Entry 8HSG (electron microscopy, 3.20 A resolution); this record covers chains J and N of the 8 polymer chains in the assembly.

[Chain J]
Molecule: DNA-directed RNA polymerase subunit beta'
From: Thermus thermophilus HB8
Notes: EC 2.7.7.6; engineered mutation(s): C-terminal FLAG-tagged
Reference sequence: Q8RQE8 (RPOC_THET8); residues 1-1524 here = UniProt positions 1-1524
Sequence (1532 residues; numbered 1 to 1532; the number before each row is that of its first residue):
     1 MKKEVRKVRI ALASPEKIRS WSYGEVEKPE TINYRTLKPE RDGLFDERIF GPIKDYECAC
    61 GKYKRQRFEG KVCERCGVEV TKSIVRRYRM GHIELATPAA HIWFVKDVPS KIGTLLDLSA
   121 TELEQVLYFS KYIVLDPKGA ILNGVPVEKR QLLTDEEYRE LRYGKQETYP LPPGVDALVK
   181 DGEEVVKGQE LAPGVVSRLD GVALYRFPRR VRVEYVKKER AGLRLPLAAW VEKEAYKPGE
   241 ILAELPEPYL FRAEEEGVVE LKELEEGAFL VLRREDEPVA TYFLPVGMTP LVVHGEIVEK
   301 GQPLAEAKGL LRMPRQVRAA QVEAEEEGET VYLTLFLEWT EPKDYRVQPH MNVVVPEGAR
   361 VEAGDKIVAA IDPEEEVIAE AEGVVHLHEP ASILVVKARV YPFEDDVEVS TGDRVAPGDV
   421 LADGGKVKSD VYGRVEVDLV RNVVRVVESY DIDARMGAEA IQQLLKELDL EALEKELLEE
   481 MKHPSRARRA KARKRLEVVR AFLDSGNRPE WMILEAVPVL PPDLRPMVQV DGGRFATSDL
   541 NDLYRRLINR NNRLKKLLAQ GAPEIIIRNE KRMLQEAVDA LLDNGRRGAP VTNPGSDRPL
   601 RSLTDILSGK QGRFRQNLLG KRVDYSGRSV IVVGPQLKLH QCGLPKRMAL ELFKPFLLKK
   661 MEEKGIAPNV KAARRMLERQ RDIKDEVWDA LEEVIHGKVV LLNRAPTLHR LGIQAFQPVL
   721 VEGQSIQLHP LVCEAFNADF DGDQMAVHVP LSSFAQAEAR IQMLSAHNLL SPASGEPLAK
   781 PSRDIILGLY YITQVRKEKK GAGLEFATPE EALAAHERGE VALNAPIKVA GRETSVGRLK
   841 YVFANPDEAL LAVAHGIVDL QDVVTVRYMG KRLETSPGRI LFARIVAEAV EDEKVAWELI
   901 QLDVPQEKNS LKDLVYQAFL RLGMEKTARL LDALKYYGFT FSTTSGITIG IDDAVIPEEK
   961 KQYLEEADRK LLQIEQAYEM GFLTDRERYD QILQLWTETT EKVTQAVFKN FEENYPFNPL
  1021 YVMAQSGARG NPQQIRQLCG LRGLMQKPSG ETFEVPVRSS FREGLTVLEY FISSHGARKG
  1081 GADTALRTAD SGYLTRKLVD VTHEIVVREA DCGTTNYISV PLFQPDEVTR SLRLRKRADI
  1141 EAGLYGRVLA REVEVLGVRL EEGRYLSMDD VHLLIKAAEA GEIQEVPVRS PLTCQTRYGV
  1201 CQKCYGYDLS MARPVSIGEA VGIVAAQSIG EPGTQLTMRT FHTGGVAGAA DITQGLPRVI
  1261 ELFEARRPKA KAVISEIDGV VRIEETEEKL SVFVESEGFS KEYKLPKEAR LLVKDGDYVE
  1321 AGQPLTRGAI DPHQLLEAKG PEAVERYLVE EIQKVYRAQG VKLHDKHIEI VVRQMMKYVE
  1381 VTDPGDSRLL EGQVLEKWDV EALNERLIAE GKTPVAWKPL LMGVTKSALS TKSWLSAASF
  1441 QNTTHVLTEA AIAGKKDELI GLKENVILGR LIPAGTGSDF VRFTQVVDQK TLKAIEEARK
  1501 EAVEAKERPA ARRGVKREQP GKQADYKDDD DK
Disordered / not traced: 1, 56-80, 208-390, 1237-1254, 1506-1532
Sequence notes: expression tag (1525-1532)
Metal / ion sites: Mg2+: Asp739, Asp741 (shared with 2 residues of chain R); Zn2+: Cys1112, Cys1194, Cys1201, Cys1204

[Chain N]
Molecule: 180-nt DNA strand
Sequence (180 nucleotides; row label = number of the first residue in the row; numbers below 1 keep their minus sign (DG-96 is residue -96)):
   -96 GGACTTCACT CCCTACTCAA CTACTATCTA CCCATCTCTC TTCACTCCAT ACTTCACTCC
   -36 TTTAAACTCA TCACCTCACC ATCTATCTTA CCCATAACCA TATCTCCACA TCCACCTGGG
    24 TGCTTGTGGT AGTGCACCGA TCCCTGTCGA CTTTCCCGTG AATTCTCTGG TAATGCGTTC
Disordered / not traced: -96 to 3, 11-20, 41-83

[Chain J / chain N interface]
Pairs across the interface (6; chain J residue first):
  Val108(J) - DT27(N)  sugar contact
  Asn593(J) - DC10(N)  hydrogen bond to the base
  Glu1264(J) - DG25(N)  phosphate contact
  Arg1266(J) - DT24(N)  phosphate contact
  Arg1266(J) - DG25(N)  salt bridge to the phosphate
  Lys1426(J) - DC26(N)  salt bridge to the phosphate

[In short]
The chain J/chain N interface involves 5 residues from each chain, with 1 hydrogen bond and 2 salt bridges.
Among the polar pairs are Asn593(J)-DC10(N), Arg1266(J)-DG25(N) and Lys1426(J)-DC26(N). Asp739(J) and
Asp741(J) coordinate Mg2+. Cys1112(J), Cys1194(J), Cys1201(J) and Cys1204(J) form the Zn2+ site.
Chain J is DNA-directed RNA polymerase subunit beta' (Thermus thermophilus HB8) and chain N is a 180-nt DNA
strand; the structure, Thermus thermophilus RNA polymerase elongation complex, was determined by electron
microscopy (same publication as 8HSH, 8HSJ, 8HSL and 8HSR).
